PDB entry 6NBQ | electron microscopy, 3.10 A resolution | chains H and K of the 17 polymer chains in the assembly

[Chain H]
Molecule: NAD(P)H-quinone oxidoreductase subunit H
Organism: Thermosynechococcus elongatus (strain BP-1)
Notes: EC 1.6.5.-
UniProt: Q8DJD9 (NDHH_THEEB); residues 1-394 here = UniProt positions 1-394
Amino-acid sequence (394 residues; numbered 1 to 394; the number before each row is that of its first residue):
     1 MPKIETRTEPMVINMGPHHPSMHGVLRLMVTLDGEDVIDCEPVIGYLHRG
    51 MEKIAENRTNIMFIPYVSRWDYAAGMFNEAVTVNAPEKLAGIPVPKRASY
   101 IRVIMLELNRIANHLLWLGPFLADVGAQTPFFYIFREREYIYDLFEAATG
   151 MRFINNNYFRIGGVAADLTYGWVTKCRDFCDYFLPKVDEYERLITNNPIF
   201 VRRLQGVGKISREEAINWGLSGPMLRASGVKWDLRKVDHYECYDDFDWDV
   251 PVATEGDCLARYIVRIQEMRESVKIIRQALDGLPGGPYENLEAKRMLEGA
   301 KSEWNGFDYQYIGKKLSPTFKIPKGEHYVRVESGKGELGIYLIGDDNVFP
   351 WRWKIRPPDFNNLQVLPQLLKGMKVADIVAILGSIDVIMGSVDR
Unresolved in the structure: 1-2
Disulfide bonds: Cys176-Cys180
Ligand contacts: 4Fe-4S cluster (SF4): Arg49, Arg69, Ile154

[Chain K]
Molecule: NAD(P)H-quinone oxidoreductase subunit K
Organism: Thermosynechococcus elongatus (strain BP-1)
Notes: EC 1.6.5.-
UniProt: Q8DKZ4 (NDHK_THEEB); residues 1-237 here = UniProt positions 1-237
Amino-acid sequence (237 residues; row label = number of the first residue in the row):
     1 MTNTTSPAILNPIARPEVPQELAENIILTSLNDVYDWARLSSLWPLMYGT
    51 ACCFIEFAAMIGSRFDFDRFGLVPRNSPRQADLIITSGTITMKMAPALVR
   101 LYEQMPSPKYVIAMGACTITGGMFSSDSYSAVRGVDKLIPVDVYLPGCPP
   151 RPEAIMDAIVKLRKKIANEHINERGNLAQTHRLFTAKHKMKPVPPILTGQ
   201 YLNAPSRQAPPPALAAAMGIAVPALGEAVSETTSVAE
Unresolved in the structure: 1-6, 219-237
Ligand contacts: 4Fe-4S cluster (SF4): Ala51, Cys52, Cys53, Gly88, Thr89, Gly115, Ala116, Cys117, Phe124, Gly147, Cys148, Pro149

[Chain H / chain K interface]
Residue-residue contacts (82):
  Pro17(H) - Met94(K)
  Pro17(H) - Ala97(K)  hydrophobic
  His18(H) - Leu46(K)
  His18(H) - Met47(K)
  His18(H) - Tyr48(K)
  His18(H) - Leu101(K)
  Pro20(H) - Met47(K)
  Pro20(H) - Asn76(K)
  Ser21(H) - Phe54(K)
  Met22(H) - Phe54(K)  hydrophobic
  Met22(H) - Ala58(K)  hydrophobic
  Gly24(H) - Thr50(K)
  Val25(H) - Thr50(K)
  Val25(H) - Met94(K)  hydrophobic
  Met29(H) - Leu197(K)  hydrophobic
  Met29(H) - Gly199(K)
  Ile38(H) - Leu202(K)
  Asp39(H) - Asn203(K)
  Cys40(H) - Tyr201(K)
  Glu41(H) - Leu197(K)
  Glu41(H) - Thr198(K)
  Glu41(H) - Tyr201(K)
  Val43(H) - Lys93(K)
  Ile44(H) - Lys93(K)  hydrogen bond (backbone-side chain)
  Gly45(H) - Lys93(K)
  Tyr46(H) - Thr91(K)  hydrogen bond (backbone-side chain)
  Tyr46(H) - Lys93(K)
  Tyr46(H) - Met94(K)
  Leu47(H) - Thr50(K)
  Leu47(H) - Ala51(K)  hydrophobic
  Leu47(H) - Thr89(K)
  Leu47(H) - Thr91(K)
  His48(H) - Thr91(K)
  His48(H) - Tyr129(K)  hydrogen bond
  His48(H) - Ser130(K)  hydrogen bond (backbone-side chain)
  Arg49(H) - Thr89(K)
  Arg49(H) - Phe124(K)
  Arg49(H) - Ser128(K)
  Gly50(H) - Tyr129(K)
  Met51(H) - Phe124(K)  hydrophobic
  Lys53(H) - Tyr129(K)
  Ile54(H) - Phe124(K)  hydrophobic
  Ile54(H) - Asp127(K)
  Asn57(H) - Asp127(K)
  Arg58(H) - Ser126(K)  hydrogen bond
  Arg58(H) - Asp127(K)  salt bridge
  Tyr66(H) - Met123(K)  hydrogen bond (side chain-backbone)
  Tyr66(H) - Ser126(K)
  Arg69(H) - Cys52(K)
  Arg69(H) - Met123(K)
  Arg69(H) - Cys148(K)  hydrogen bond
  Tyr72(H) - Thr50(K)  hydrogen bond (side chain-backbone)
  Tyr72(H) - Ala51(K)
  Tyr72(H) - Cys52(K)  hydrophobic
  Tyr72(H) - Ile55(K)  hydrophobic
  Leu116(H) - Ile55(K)  hydrophobic
  Phe132(H) - Ile61(K)
  Phe135(H) - Ala58(K)
  Phe135(H) - Gly62(K)
  Arg136(H) - Arg64(K)
  Arg138(H) - Ile55(K)
  Glu139(H) - Ala59(K)
  Glu139(H) - Arg64(K)  salt bridge
  Glu139(H) - Phe65(K)
  Tyr142(H) - Ile55(K)
  Asp143(H) - Arg64(K)  salt bridge
  Glu146(H) - Arg151(K)  salt bridge
  Met151(H) - Cys148(K)
  Met151(H) - Pro149(K)
  Arg152(H) - Arg64(K)
  Arg152(H) - Phe65(K)
  Arg152(H) - Arg151(K)
  Arg152(H) - Pro152(K)
  Arg152(H) - Glu153(K)  salt bridge
  Phe153(H) - Cys52(K)
  Phe153(H) - Ile55(K)  hydrophobic
  Ile154(H) - Cys52(K)  hydrophobic
  Ile154(H) - Pro149(K)
  Asn155(H) - Cys148(K)  hydrogen bond (side chain-backbone)
  Pro367(H) - Tyr201(K)  hydrophobic
  Pro367(H) - Leu202(K)
  Lys371(H) - Leu202(K)
Interface residues without a listed pair, chain H (54 interface residues in all): Arg27, Thr31, Pro42, Glu52, Pro65, Ala73, Trp218, Gln368, Leu370, Met389
Interface residues without a listed pair, chain K (44 interface residues in all): Gly49, Glu56, Ser63, Gln200, Arg207

[Summary]
54 residues of chain H face 44 of chain K across their interface, with 9 hydrogen bonds and 5 salt bridges.
Polar contacts include Arg58(H)-Asp127(K), Glu139(H)-Arg64(K) and Asp143(H)-Arg64(K). 4Fe-4S cluster is bound
between chain H and chain K.
Chain H is NAD(P)H-quinone oxidoreductase subunit H and chain K is NAD(P)H-quinone oxidoreductase subunit K,
both from Thermosynechococcus elongatus (strain BP-1); the structure, T.elongatus NDH (data-set 1), was
determined by electron microscopy, deposited together with 6NBX and 6NBY.
